Entry 2QUT (X-ray diffraction, 1.88 A resolution); this record covers chains C and D of the 4 polymer chains in the assembly.

== Chain C (and D) ==
Protein: Fructose-bisphosphate aldolase A
Organism: Oryctolagus cuniculus
Notes: EC 4.1.2.13; chain D of this document is another copy of the same molecule, construct and numbering; everything in this record applies to it too
Reference sequence: P00883 (ALDOA_RABIT); residues 1-363 here correspond to UniProt positions 2-364 (UniProt number = residue number + 1)
Sequence (363 residues; each row starts with the number of its first residue):
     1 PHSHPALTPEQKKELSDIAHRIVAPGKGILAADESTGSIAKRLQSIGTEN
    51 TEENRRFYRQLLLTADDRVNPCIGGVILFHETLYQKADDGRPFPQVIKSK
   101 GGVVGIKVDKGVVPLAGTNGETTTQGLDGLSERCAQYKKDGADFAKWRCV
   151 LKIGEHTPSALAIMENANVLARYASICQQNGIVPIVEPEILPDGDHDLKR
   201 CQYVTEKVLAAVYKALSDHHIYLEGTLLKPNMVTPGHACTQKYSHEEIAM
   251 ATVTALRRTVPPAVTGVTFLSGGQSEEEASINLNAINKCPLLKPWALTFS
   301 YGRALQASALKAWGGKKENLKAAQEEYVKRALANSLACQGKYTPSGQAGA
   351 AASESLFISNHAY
Unresolved in the structure: 349-358 (chain D: 361-363)
Covalent attachments: 1,3-dihydroxyacetonephosphate (13P) linked to Lys229
Residues lining bound ligands: 1,3-dihydroxyacetonephosphate (13P): Ala31, Asp33, Ile77, Lys146, Glu187, Leu270, Ser271, Gly272, Ser300, Tyr301, Gly302, Arg303
UniProt features mapped onto this chain:
  - active site: Glu187 (Proton acceptor), Lys229 (Schiff-base intermediate with dihydroxyacetone-P)
  - binding site (beta-D-fructose 1,6-bisphosphate): Arg42, Ser271 to Gly273, Ser300, Arg303
  - site: Cys72 (Essential for substrate cleavage), Lys107 (Essential for substrate cleavage), Lys146 (Alkylation inactivates the enzyme), His361 (Alkylation inactivates the enzyme), Tyr363 (Necessary for preference for fructose 1,6-bisphosphate over fructose 1-phosphate)
  - modified residue: Thr8 (Phosphothreonine), Ser35 (Phosphoserine), Ser38 (Phosphoserine), Lys41 (N6-acetyllysine), Ser45 (Phosphoserine), Lys98 (N6-(2-hydroxyisobutyryl)lysine), Lys107 (N6-acetyllysine), Lys110 (N6-acetyllysine), Ser131 (Phosphoserine), Lys146 (N6-(2-hydroxyisobutyryl)lysine), Ser271 (Phosphoserine), Lys311 (N6-malonyllysine), Lys329 (N6-acetyllysine), Asn360 (Deamidated asparagine)
  - cross-link: Lys41 (Glycyl lysine isopeptide (Lys-Gly) (interchain with G-Cter in SUMO1))

== How chain C and chain D interact ==
Contacting residue pairs (54):
  His2(C) with His156(D)
  His4(C) with Gly117(D); Thr118(D); Asn119(D); His156(D)
  Ala6(C) with Ala116(D); Gly117(D)
  Val113(C) with Arg172(D)
  Leu115(C) with Arg172(D)
  Ala116(C) with Ser175(D); Gln179(D); His220(D)
  Gly117(C) with His4(D); Ala6(D); His220(D)
  Thr118(C) with His4(D)
  Asn119(C) with His4(D)
  Thr123(C) with Arg172(D)
  Gln125(C) with Leu127(D); Asp128(D); Gly129(D), hydrogen bond (side chain-backbone)
  Gly126(C) with Asp128(D), hydrogen bond (backbone-side chain)
  Leu127(C) with Gln125(D); Asp128(D), hydrogen bond (backbone-side chain)
  Asp128(C) with Lys110(D), salt bridge; Gln125(D); Gly126(D), hydrogen bond (side chain-backbone); Leu127(D), hydrogen bond (side chain-backbone); Asp128(D), hydrogen bond (backbone-side chain)
  Gly129(C) with Gln125(D), hydrogen bond (backbone-side chain)
  His156(C) with His2(D); His4(D), hydrogen bond
  Leu161(C) with Asp218(D); His219(D); His220(D)
  Met164(C) with Asn168(D); His219(D)
  Glu165(C) with Asn168(D), hydrogen bond; Arg172(D)
  Asn168(C) with Met164(D); Glu165(D), hydrogen bond; Asn168(D)
  Arg172(C) with Val113(D); Leu115(D); Thr123(D); Glu165(D)
  Ser175(C) with Ala116(D)
  Gln179(C) with Ala116(D)
  Asp218(C) with Leu161(D)
  His219(C) with Leu161(D); Met164(D)
  His220(C) with Ala116(D); Gly117(D); Leu161(D)
Interface residues without a listed pair, chain C (27 interface residues in all): Lys110

== Overview ==
The chain C/chain D interface involves 27 residues from each chain; the contacts include 10 hydrogen bonds and
1 salt bridge. Among the polar pairs are Asp128(C)-Lys110(D), Gln125(C)-Gly129(D) and Gly126(C)-Asp128(D).
Covalently linked 1,3-dihydroxyacetonephosphate: at Lys229(C).
Both chains are Fructose-bisphosphate aldolase A (Oryctolagus cuniculus). Entry 2QUT (Dihydroxyacetone
phosphate enamine intermediate in fructose-1,6-bisphosphate aldolase from rabbit muscle) was determined by
X-ray diffraction, deposited together with 2QUU and 2QUV.
